PDB entry 9MLH | electron microscopy, 3.90 A resolution | chains A and E of the 5 polymer chains in the assembly

== Chain A (and E) ==
Protein: XptA2 protein
From: Xenorhabdus nematophila
Notes: chain E of this document is another copy of the same molecule, construct and numbering; everything in this record applies to it too
UniProt: Q93RN7 (Q93RN7_XENNE); aligned to UniProt positions 1-2538 over residues 1-2538
Chain sequence (2538 residues; row label = number of the first residue in the row):
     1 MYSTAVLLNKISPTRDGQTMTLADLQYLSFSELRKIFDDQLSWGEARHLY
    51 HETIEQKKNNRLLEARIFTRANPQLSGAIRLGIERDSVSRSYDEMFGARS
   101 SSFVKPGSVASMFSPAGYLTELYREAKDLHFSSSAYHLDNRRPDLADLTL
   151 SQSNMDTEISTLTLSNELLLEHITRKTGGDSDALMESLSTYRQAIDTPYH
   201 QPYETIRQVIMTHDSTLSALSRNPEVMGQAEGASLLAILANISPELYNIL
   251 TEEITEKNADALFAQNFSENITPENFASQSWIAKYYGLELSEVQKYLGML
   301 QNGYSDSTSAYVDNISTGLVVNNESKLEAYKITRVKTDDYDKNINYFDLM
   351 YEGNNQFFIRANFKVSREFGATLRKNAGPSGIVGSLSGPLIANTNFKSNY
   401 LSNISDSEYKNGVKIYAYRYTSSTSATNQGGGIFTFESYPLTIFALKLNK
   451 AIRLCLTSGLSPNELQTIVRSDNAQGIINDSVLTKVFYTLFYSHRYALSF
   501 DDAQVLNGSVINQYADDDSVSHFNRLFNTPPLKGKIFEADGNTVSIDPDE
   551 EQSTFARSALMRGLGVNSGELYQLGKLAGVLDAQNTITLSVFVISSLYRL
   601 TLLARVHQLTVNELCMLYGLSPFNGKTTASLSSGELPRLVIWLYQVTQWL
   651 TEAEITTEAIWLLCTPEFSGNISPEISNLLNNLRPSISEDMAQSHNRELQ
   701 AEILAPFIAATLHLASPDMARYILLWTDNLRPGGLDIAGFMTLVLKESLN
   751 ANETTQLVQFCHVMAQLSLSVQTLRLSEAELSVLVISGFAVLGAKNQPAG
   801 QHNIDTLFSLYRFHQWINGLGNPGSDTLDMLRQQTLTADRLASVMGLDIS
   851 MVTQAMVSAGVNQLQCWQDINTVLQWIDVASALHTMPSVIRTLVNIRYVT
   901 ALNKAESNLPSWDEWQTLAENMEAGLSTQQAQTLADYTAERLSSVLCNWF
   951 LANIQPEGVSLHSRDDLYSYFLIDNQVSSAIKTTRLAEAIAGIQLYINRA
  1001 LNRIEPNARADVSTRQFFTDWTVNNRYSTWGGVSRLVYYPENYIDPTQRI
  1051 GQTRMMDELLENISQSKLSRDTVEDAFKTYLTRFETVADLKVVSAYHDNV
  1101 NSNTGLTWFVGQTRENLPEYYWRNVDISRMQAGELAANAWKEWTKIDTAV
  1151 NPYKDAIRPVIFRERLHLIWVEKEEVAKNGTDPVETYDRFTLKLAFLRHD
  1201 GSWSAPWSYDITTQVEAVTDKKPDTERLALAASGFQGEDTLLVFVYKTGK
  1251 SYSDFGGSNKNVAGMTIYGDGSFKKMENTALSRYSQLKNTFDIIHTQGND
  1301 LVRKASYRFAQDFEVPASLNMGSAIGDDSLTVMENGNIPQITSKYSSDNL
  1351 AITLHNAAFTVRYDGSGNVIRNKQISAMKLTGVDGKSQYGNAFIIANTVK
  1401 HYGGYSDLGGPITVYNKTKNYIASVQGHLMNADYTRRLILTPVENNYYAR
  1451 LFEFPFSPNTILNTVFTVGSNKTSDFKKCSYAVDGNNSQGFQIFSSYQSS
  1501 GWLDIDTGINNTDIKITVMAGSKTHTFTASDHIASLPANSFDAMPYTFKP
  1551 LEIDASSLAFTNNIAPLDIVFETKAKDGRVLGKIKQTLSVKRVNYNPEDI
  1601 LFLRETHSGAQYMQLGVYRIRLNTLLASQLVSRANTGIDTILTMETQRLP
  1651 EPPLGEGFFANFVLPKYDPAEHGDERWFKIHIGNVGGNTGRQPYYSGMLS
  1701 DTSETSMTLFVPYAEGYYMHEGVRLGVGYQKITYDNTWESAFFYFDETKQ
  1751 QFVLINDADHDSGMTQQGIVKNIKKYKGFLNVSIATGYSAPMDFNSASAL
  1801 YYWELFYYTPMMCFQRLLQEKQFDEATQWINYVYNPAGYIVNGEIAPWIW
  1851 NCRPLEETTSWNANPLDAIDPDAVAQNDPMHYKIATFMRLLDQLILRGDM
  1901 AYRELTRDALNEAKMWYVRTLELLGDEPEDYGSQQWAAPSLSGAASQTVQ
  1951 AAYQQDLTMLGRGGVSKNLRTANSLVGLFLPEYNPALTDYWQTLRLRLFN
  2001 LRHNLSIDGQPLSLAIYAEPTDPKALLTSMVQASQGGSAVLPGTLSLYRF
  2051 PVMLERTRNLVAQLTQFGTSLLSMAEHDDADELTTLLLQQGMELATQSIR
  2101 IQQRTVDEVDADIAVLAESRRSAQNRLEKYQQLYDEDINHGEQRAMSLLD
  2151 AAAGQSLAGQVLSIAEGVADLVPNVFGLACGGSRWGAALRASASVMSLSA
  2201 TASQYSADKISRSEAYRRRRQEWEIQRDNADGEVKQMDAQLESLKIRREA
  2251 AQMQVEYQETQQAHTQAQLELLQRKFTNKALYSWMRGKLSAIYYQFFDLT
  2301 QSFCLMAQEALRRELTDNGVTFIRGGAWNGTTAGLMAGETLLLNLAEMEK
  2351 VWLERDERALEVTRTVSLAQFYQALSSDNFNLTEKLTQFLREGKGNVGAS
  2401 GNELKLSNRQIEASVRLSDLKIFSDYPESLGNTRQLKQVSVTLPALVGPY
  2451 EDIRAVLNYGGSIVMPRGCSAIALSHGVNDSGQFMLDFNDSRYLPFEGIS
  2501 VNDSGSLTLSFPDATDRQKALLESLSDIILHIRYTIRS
Not modelled in the structure: 2538
Construct notes: conflict His172 (Pro in Q93RN7), Asn343 (His in Q93RN7), Ile344 (Val in Q93RN7), 104 further conflict positions vs the reference (Q93RN7) not listed; insertion (812-818)

== Interface between chain A and chain E ==
Contacting residue pairs (263; chain A residue first):
  Ser31(A) - Gly1843(E)
  Trp43(A) - Asn1842(E)
  Glu158(A) - Arg1907(E)  salt bridge
  Gln294(A) - Gln1934(E)
  Tyr304(A) - Gln1935(E)
  Thr529(A) - Gln932(E)
  Pro530(A) - Ala931(E)
  Leu532(A) - Glu920(E)
  Leu532(A) - Glu923(E)
  Lys533(A) - Gln916(E)
  Lys533(A) - Ala919(E)
  Lys533(A) - Glu920(E)
  Lys533(A) - Glu923(E)  salt bridge
  Pro548(A) - Gln854(E)  hydrogen bond (backbone-side chain)
  Pro548(A) - Met886(E)  hydrophobic
  Asp549(A) - Gln854(E)  hydrogen bond
  Asp549(A) - Met886(E)
  Gln552(A) - Thr917(E)
  Ser553(A) - Asn921(E)  hydrogen bond
  Ser558(A) - Glu920(E)
  Ser558(A) - Asn921(E)
  Ser558(A) - Ala924(E)
  Met561(A) - Ala924(E)  hydrophobic
  Arg562(A) - Ala924(E)
  Arg562(A) - Leu926(E)
  Asn567(A) - Met851(E)
  Gly569(A) - Asp848(E)
  Gly569(A) - Met851(E)
  Ser669(A) - Asp826(E)  hydrogen bond
  Ile672(A) - Asp829(E)
  Pro674(A) - Asp829(E)
  Asn678(A) - Trp2284(E)
  Glu702(A) - Tyr2294(E)  hydrogen bond
  Ile703(A) - Tyr2294(E)  hydrophobic
  Pro706(A) - Ser2290(E)
  Pro706(A) - Ala2291(E)
  Ala710(A) - Ser2283(E)
  Ala710(A) - Gly2287(E)
  His713(A) - Ser2283(E)  hydrogen bond
  Asp718(A) - Gly2330(E)
  Asp718(A) - Thr2331(E)
  Tyr722(A) - Gln2035(E)  hydrogen bond
  Ala779(A) - Val2031(E)  hydrophobic
  Ala779(A) - Gln2032(E)
  Ala779(A) - Ala2033(E)
  Glu780(A) - Val2031(E)
  Ser782(A) - Gln2035(E)
  Asn818(A) - Leu2027(E)
  Asn818(A) - Thr2028(E)
  Gly819(A) - Leu2026(E)
  Gly821(A) - Ser2029(E)  hydrogen bond (backbone-side chain)
  Asn822(A) - Ser2029(E)  hydrogen bond
  Ser825(A) - Val2031(E)
  Ser825(A) - Gln2032(E)  hydrogen bond (side chain-backbone)
  Gln929(A) - Ile2016(E)
  Asp974(A) - Lys1914(E)  salt bridge
  Asp974(A) - Arg2002(E)  salt bridge
  Gln976(A) - Arg2002(E)
  Val977(A) - Arg2002(E)
  Ser978(A) - Arg2002(E)  hydrogen bond (backbone-backbone)
  Ala980(A) - Asn2004(E)
  Ile981(A) - Arg2002(E)
  Ile981(A) - Asn2004(E)
  Lys982(A) - Arg1907(E)  hydrogen bond (backbone-side chain)
  Thr983(A) - Arg1907(E)
  Ala987(A) - Asn1911(E)
  Ala991(A) - Asn1911(E)
  Asn998(A) - Arg1919(E)  hydrogen bond
  Arg999(A) - Glu1922(E)  salt bridge
  Leu1001(A) - Ala1837(E)
  Asn1002(A) - Pro1836(E)
  Asn1002(A) - Ala1837(E)
  Asn1002(A) - Arg1919(E)
  Arg1003(A) - Ala1837(E)
  Arg1003(A) - Gly1838(E)
  Arg1003(A) - Ile1845(E)
  Arg1003(A) - Ala1846(E)
  Ile1004(A) - Glu1922(E)
  Ala1010(A) - Ile1845(E)  hydrophobic
  Asn1025(A) - Trp1916(E)
  Arg1026(A) - Glu1912(E)  salt bridge
  Arg1163(A) - Ser1628(E)
  Arg1163(A) - Val1631(E)
  Glu1164(A) - Val1631(E)
  Glu1164(A) - Ser1632(E)  hydrogen bond (side chain-backbone)
  Glu1164(A) - Asn1635(E)  hydrogen bond
  Arg1165(A) - Val1631(E)
  Asn1179(A) - Thr1186(E)
  Arg1198(A) - Thr1082(E)
  Arg1198(A) - Glu1085(E)
  His1199(A) - Lys1078(E)
  His1199(A) - Leu1081(E)
  His1199(A) - Thr1082(E)
  His1199(A) - Ala1634(E)
  Asp1200(A) - Lys1078(E)
  Asp1200(A) - Thr1079(E)  hydrogen bond
  Asp1200(A) - Thr1082(E)
  Ser1204(A) - Glu1115(E)  hydrogen bond
  Ala1205(A) - Glu1115(E)  hydrogen bond (backbone-side chain)
  Ala1205(A) - Leu1117(E)  hydrophobic
  Trp1207(A) - Arg1114(E)
  Trp1207(A) - Asn1116(E)
  Gly1269(A) - Arg1114(E)  hydrogen bond (backbone-side chain)
  Ser1323(A) - Pro1847(E)
  Ser1323(A) - Trp1848(E)
  Glu1334(A) - Arg1648(E)  salt bridge
  Asn1356(A) - Gly1787(E)
  Lys1379(A) - Lys1666(E)  hydrogen bond (backbone-side chain)
  Lys1386(A) - Lys1666(E)
  Ala1538(A) - Asn1781(E)
  Asp1542(A) - Glu1704(E)
  Leu2047(A) - Asp2356(E)
  Leu2047(A) - Arg2358(E)
  Tyr2048(A) - Trp2352(E)
  Tyr2048(A) - Leu2353(E)  hydrophobic
  Tyr2048(A) - Asp2356(E)
  Arg2056(A) - Leu2353(E)
  Gln2063(A) - Leu2342(E)
  Phe2067(A) - Glu2339(E)
  His2077(A) - Glu2076(E)  salt bridge
  Arg2144(A) - Leu1060(E)
  Arg2144(A) - Ser1064(E)
  Val2161(A) - Trp1203(E)
  Ala2165(A) - Ala1205(E)  hydrophobic
  Phe2176(A) - Glu1175(E)
  Phe2176(A) - Val1176(E)  hydrophobic
  Phe2176(A) - Ala1177(E)
  Leu2178(A) - Leu2178(E)  hydrophobic
  Ala2179(A) - Phe2176(E)
  Cys2180(A) - Phe2176(E)  hydrophobic
  Gly2181(A) - Asn2174(E)
  Gly2181(A) - Phe2176(E)
  Gly2182(A) - Asn2174(E)  hydrogen bond (backbone-backbone)
  Gly2182(A) - Val2175(E)
  Ser2183(A) - Asn2174(E)
  Arg2184(A) - Arg2184(E)
  Trp2185(A) - Ala2169(E)
  Trp2185(A) - Asp2170(E)
  Trp2185(A) - Val2172(E)
  Trp2185(A) - Pro2173(E)  hydrogen bond (side chain-backbone)
  Trp2185(A) - Asn2174(E)
  Gly2186(A) - Glu2166(E)
  Leu2189(A) - Leu2162(E)
  Leu2189(A) - Ala2165(E)  hydrophobic
  Leu2189(A) - Glu2166(E)
  Arg2190(A) - Glu2166(E)  salt bridge
  Met2196(A) - Gln2155(E)
  Met2196(A) - Ser2156(E)
  Met2196(A) - Gly2159(E)
  Ser2199(A) - Gln2155(E)
  Ala2200(A) - Ser2156(E)
  Ser2203(A) - Leu2148(E)
  Ser2203(A) - Ala2152(E)
  Gln2204(A) - Tyr2205(E)
  Ala2207(A) - Leu2148(E)  hydrophobic
  Ala2207(A) - Leu2149(E)  hydrophobic
  Ile2210(A) - Gly2141(E)
  Ile2210(A) - Arg2144(E)
  Ile2210(A) - Ala2145(E)
  Glu2214(A) - Asn2139(E)  hydrogen bond
  Glu2214(A) - Gly2141(E)
  Glu2214(A) - Glu2142(E)
  Arg2218(A) - Asp2137(E)  hydrogen bond (side chain-backbone)
  Arg2218(A) - Ile2138(E)
  Arg2218(A) - Asn2139(E)
  Arg2218(A) - Glu2142(E)  salt bridge
  Arg2218(A) - Trp2223(E)
  Gln2221(A) - Lys2129(E)  hydrogen bond
  Glu2222(A) - Tyr2130(E)
  Ile2225(A) - Lys2129(E)
  Ile2225(A) - Tyr2130(E)  hydrophobic
  Asp2228(A) - Asn2125(E)
  Asn2229(A) - Arg2126(E)
  Gly2232(A) - Ser2122(E)
  Lys2235(A) - Glu2118(E)
  Gln2236(A) - Val2115(E)
  Gln2236(A) - Glu2118(E)
  Gln2236(A) - Ser2119(E)  hydrogen bond
  Ala2239(A) - Val2115(E)
  Gln2240(A) - Val2115(E)
  Glu2242(A) - Ala2111(E)
  Ser2243(A) - Glu2108(E)
  Ser2243(A) - Ala2111(E)
  Ile2246(A) - Arg2104(E)
  Ile2246(A) - Glu2108(E)
  Arg2247(A) - Glu2108(E)  hydrogen bond (backbone-side chain)
  Glu2249(A) - Arg2104(E)  salt bridge
  Ala2250(A) - Arg2104(E)
  Met2253(A) - Arg2100(E)
  Met2253(A) - Ile2101(E)  hydrophobic
  Gln2254(A) - Ile2101(E)
  Glu2256(A) - Gln2097(E)
  Tyr2257(A) - Leu2094(E)  hydrophobic
  Tyr2257(A) - Gln2097(E)
  Gln2261(A) - Leu2094(E)
  His2264(A) - Gln2090(E)  hydrogen bond (backbone-side chain)
  His2264(A) - Glu2093(E)
  His2264(A) - Leu2094(E)
  Gln2268(A) - Leu2083(E)
  Gln2268(A) - Gln2090(E)
  Glu2270(A) - Thr2028(E)
  Leu2271(A) - Leu2086(E)  hydrophobic
  Leu2272(A) - Leu2083(E)  hydrophobic
  Gln2273(A) - Thr2028(E)
  Gln2273(A) - Ser2029(E)  hydrogen bond (side chain-backbone)
  Gln2273(A) - Met2030(E)  hydrogen bond
  Lys2275(A) - Asp2079(E)
  Phe2276(A) - Ala2333(E)  hydrophobic
  Thr2277(A) - Ala2075(E)
  Thr2277(A) - Asp2079(E)  hydrogen bond
  Asn2278(A) - Met2030(E)
  Lys2279(A) - Met2030(E)
  Ala2280(A) - Met2030(E)
  Leu2281(A) - Thr2332(E)
  Tyr2282(A) - Glu2076(E)  hydrogen bond
  Trp2284(A) - Thr2332(E)
  Met2285(A) - Met2336(E)  hydrophobic
  Lys2288(A) - Asn2329(E)  hydrogen bond
  Lys2288(A) - Met2336(E)
  Leu2289(A) - Met2336(E)  hydrophobic
  Ile2292(A) - Glu2339(E)
  Ile2292(A) - Thr2340(E)
  Ile2292(A) - Leu2343(E)  hydrophobic
  Gln2295(A) - Leu2343(E)
  Phe2296(A) - Ala2346(E)  hydrophobic
  Leu2299(A) - Ala2346(E)  hydrophobic
  Leu2299(A) - Glu2347(E)
  Leu2299(A) - Lys2350(E)
  Phe2303(A) - Glu2349(E)
  Phe2303(A) - Lys2350(E)
  Tyr2450(A) - Thr2365(E)
  Tyr2450(A) - Ser2367(E)
  Tyr2450(A) - Asp2527(E)  hydrogen bond
  Tyr2450(A) - Ile2529(E)
  Asp2452(A) - Thr2365(E)  hydrogen bond (side chain-backbone)
  Ile2453(A) - Tyr2426(E)
  Arg2454(A) - Asp2425(E)  hydrogen bond (side chain-backbone)
  Arg2454(A) - Tyr2426(E)
  Ala2455(A) - Tyr2426(E)
  Asn2458(A) - Leu2430(E)
  Arg2467(A) - Glu2354(E)  hydrogen bond (side chain-backbone)
  Arg2467(A) - Arg2355(E)
  Arg2467(A) - Asp2356(E)  hydrogen bond (side chain-backbone)
  Arg2467(A) - Glu2357(E)
  Gly2468(A) - Arg2358(E)
  Ala2471(A) - Leu2360(E)
  Ile2472(A) - Leu2360(E)  hydrophobic
  Ala2473(A) - Leu2360(E)
  Leu2474(A) - Tyr2426(E)  hydrogen bond (backbone-side chain)
  Ser2475(A) - Thr2363(E)
  Gly2482(A) - Glu2361(E)
  Gln2483(A) - Arg2358(E)  hydrogen bond
  Gln2483(A) - Glu2361(E)
  Phe2484(A) - Glu2361(E)  hydrogen bond (backbone-side chain)
  Phe2484(A) - Thr2363(E)
  Phe2484(A) - Lys2437(E)
  Phe2484(A) - Phe2488(E)  hydrophobic
  Phe2484(A) - Arg2533(E)
  Asp2490(A) - Arg2358(E)  salt bridge
  Arg2492(A) - Asp2356(E)  salt bridge
  Tyr2493(A) - Arg2358(E)
  Pro2495(A) - Arg2358(E)
  Pro2512(A) - Pro2427(E)
Also at the interface, not in a pair above, chain A (209 interface residues in all): Phe30, Leu290, Phe555, Ser568, Tyr572, Asn671, Ser673, Asn682, Leu699, Phe707, Pro717, Arg832, Tyr968, Asn975, Gln994, Leu995, Thr1014, Pro1206, Ile1325, Leu1380, Ser1535, Pro1545, Thr1547, Thr2044, Asn2059, Leu2060, His2140, Leu2148, Leu2162, Val2175, Gly2177, Ser2206, Ser2211, Glu2224, Leu2269, Met2306, Val2456, Cys2469, Arg2517
Also at the interface, not in a pair above, chain E (203 interface residues in all): Thr835, Ser850, Thr853, Ala935, Gln1048, Glu1061, Asp1075, Thr1148, Asn1179, Val1184, Arg1198, Asn1661, Thr1702, Ser1703, Ile1784, Thr1786, Tyr1839, Ile1840, Glu1844, Arg1897, Met1915, Val1918, Glu1929, Leu2001, His2003, Arg2058, Ser2098, Asp2112, Arg2121, Leu2133, Ala2158, Ala2179, Arg2212, Tyr2216, Lys2279, Val2362, Arg2364, Val2366, Ser2424, Ile2528

== Overview ==
Chain A and chain E form an interface of 209 and 203 residues respectively; the contacts include 41 hydrogen
bonds and 13 salt bridges. Polar pairs include Glu158(A)-Arg1907(E), Lys533(A)-Glu923(E) and
Asp974(A)-Lys1914(E).
Both chains are XptA2 protein (Xenorhabdus nematophila). Entry 9MLH (Xenorhabdus nematophilus XptA2, wild type
State 2) was determined by electron microscopy, deposited together with 9MLI and 9MLG.
